PDB entry 6ESF | electron microscopy, 3.70 A resolution | chains H and J of the 10 polymer chains in the assembly

== Chain H ==
Molecule: Histone H2B 1.1
Organism: Xenopus laevis
UniProtKB: P02281 (H2B11_XENLA); residues 1-122 here correspond to UniProt positions 5-126 (UniProt number = residue number + 4)
Amino-acid sequence (122 residues; each row starts with the number of its first residue):
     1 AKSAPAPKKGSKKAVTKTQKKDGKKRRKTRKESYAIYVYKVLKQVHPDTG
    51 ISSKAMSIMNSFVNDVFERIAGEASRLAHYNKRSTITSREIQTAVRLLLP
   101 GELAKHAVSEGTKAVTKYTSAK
Not modelled in the structure: 1-27, 122
Differences from the reference sequence: variant Thr29 (Ser33 in P02281)
Curated features (UniProtKB/Swiss-Prot):
  - modified residue: Lys2 (N6-acetyllysine), Lys9 (N6-acetyllysine), Ser11 (Phosphoserine), Lys12 (N6-acetyllysine), Lys17 (N6-acetyllysine)
  - glycosylation: Ser109 (O-linked (GlcNAc) serine)
  - cross-link: Lys117 (Glycyl lysine isopeptide (Lys-Gly) (interchain with G-Cter in ubiquitin))

== Chain J ==
Molecule: 147-nt DNA strand
Organism: synthetic construct
Sequence (147 nucleotides; each row starts with the number of its first residue; numbers below 1 keep their minus sign (DC-73 is residue -73)):
   -73 CTGGAGAATCCCGGTGCCGAGGCCGCTCAATTGGTCGTAGACAGCTCTAG
   -23 CACCGCTTAAACGCACGTACGCGCTGTCCCCCGCGTTTTAACCGCCAAGG
    27 GGATTACTCCCTAGTCTCCAGGCACGTGTCAGATATATACATCCTGT

== Chain H / chain J interface ==
Pairs across the interface (16):
  Thr29(H) with DT30(J), hydrogen bond to the phosphate
  Arg30(H) with DT-47(J), hydrogen bond to the phosphate; DC-46(J), salt bridge to the phosphate
  Tyr39(H) with DG-53(J), phosphate contact; DG-52(J), hydrogen bond to the phosphate
  Gly50(H) with DG-53(J), phosphate contact
  Ile51(H) with DA-54(J), phosphate contact; DG-53(J), hydrogen bond to the phosphate
  Ser53(H) with DA-54(J), hydrogen bond to the phosphate
  Lys82(H) with DG-34(J), phosphate contact
  Arg83(H) with DG-34(J), phosphate contact; DA-33(J), salt bridge to the phosphate
  Ser84(H) with DA-35(J), hydrogen bond to the phosphate; DG-34(J), hydrogen bond to the phosphate
  Thr85(H) with DA-35(J), hydrogen bond to the phosphate; DG-34(J), hydrogen bond to the phosphate
Also at the interface, not in a pair above, chain H (12 interface residues in all): Lys28, Ser52
Also at the interface, not in a pair above, chain J (10 interface residues in all): DA-45

== Overview ==
Chain H and chain J form an interface of 12 and 10 residues respectively; the contacts include 9 hydrogen
bonds and 2 salt bridges. Polar pairs include Thr29(H)-DT30(J), Arg30(H)-DT-47(J) and Tyr39(H)-DG-52(J).
Here chain H is Histone H2B 1.1 (Xenopus laevis) and chain J is a 147-nt DNA strand (synthetic construct).
Entry 6ESF (Nucleosome : Class 1) was determined by electron microscopy (same publication as 6ESG, 6ESH and
6ESI).
